PDB entry 5L2W | X-ray diffraction, 2.80 A resolution | chains A and B

# Chain A
Protein: Cyclin-dependent kinase 2
Source organism: Homo sapiens
Notes: EC 2.7.11.22
UniProt: P24941 (CDK2_HUMAN); residue numbers follow UniProt; this construct covers 1-298
Chain sequence (299 residues; numbered 0 to 298; the number before each row is that of its first residue; numbering starts at 0):
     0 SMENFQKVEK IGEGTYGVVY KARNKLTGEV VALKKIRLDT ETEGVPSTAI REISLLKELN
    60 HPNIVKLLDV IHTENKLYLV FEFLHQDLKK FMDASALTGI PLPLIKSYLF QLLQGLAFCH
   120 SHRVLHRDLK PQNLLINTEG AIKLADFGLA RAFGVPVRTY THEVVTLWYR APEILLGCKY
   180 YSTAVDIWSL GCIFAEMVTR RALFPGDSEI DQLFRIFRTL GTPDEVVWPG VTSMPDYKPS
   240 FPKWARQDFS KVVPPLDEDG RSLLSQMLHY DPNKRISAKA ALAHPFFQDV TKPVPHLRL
Unresolved in the structure: 298
Differences from the reference sequence: expression tag (0)
Modified positions: T160 (phosphothreonine; TPO)
UniProt features mapped onto this chain:
  - active site: D127 (Proton acceptor)
  - binding site (ATP): I10 to V18, K33, E81 to L83, D86, K129 to N132, D145
  - binding site (Mg(2+)): N132, D145
  - site (CDK7 binding): K9, K88, K89, L166
  - modified residue: M1 (N-acetylmethionine), K6 (N6-acetyllysine), T14 (Phosphothreonine), Y15 (Phosphotyrosine), Y19 (Phosphotyrosine), T160 (Phosphothreonine)
  - natural variant: P45 (P45L: In a glioblastoma multiforme sample)
  - mutagenesis: K9 (K9F: Reduced phosphorylation by CAK), T14 (T14A: 2-fold increase in activity), Y15 (Y15F: 2-fold increase in activity), K88 to K89 (Reduced phosphorylation by CAK), T160 (T160A: Abolishes activity), L166 (L166R: Reduced phosphorylation by CAK and reduced kinase activity)
Residues lining bound ligands: dinaciclib (1QK; 3-[({3-ethyl-5-[(2S)-2-(2-hydroxyethyl)piperidin-1-yl]pyrazolo[1,5-a]pyrimidin-7-yl}amino)methyl]-1-hydroxypyridinium): E8, I10, G11, E12, G13, V18, A31, V64, F80, E81, F82, L83, H84, Q85, D86, K89, Q131, N132, L134, A144, D145
Reported in the primary citation:
  - contacts within the chain: K33-E51
  - binding site for dinaciclib: E81 to L83
  - specificity-determining residues: H84, Q85 (proposed by the authors, not directly observed)

# Chain B
Protein: G1/S-specific cyclin-E1
Source organism: Homo sapiens
UniProt: P24864 (CCNE1_HUMAN), isoform P24864-3; residues 81-363 here = UniProt positions 81-363
Chain sequence (307 residues; each row starts with the number of its first residue):
    57 MASHHHHHHD YDGATTENLY FQGSIIAPSR GSPLPVLSWA NREEVWKIML NKEKTYLRDQ
   117 HFLEQHPLLQ PKMRAILLDW LMEVCEVYKL HRETFYLAQD FFDRYMATQE NVVKTLLQLI
   177 GISSLFIAAK LEEIYPPKLH QFAYVTDGAC SGDEILTMEL MIMKALKWRL SPLTIVSWLN
   237 VYMQVAYLND LHEVLLPQYP QQIFIQIAEL LDLCVLDVDC LEFPYGILAA SALYHFSSSE
   297 LMQKVSGYQW CDIENCVKWM VPFAMVIRET GSSKLKHFRG VADEDAHNIQ THRDSLDLLD
   357 KARAKKA
Unresolved in the structure: 57-87, 358-363
Differences from the reference sequence: initiating methionine (57); expression tag (58-80)

# Interface between chain A and chain B
Contacting residue pairs (72; chain A residue first):
  T41(A) - L195(B)
  E42(A) - F182(B)
  E42(A) - K186(B)  hydrogen bond (backbone-side chain)
  E42(A) - P193(B)
  E42(A) - K194(B)
  E42(A) - L195(B)  hydrogen bond (side chain-backbone)
  E42(A) - L212(B)
  G43(A) - L212(B)
  V44(A) - K186(B)  hydrogen bond (backbone-side chain)
  V44(A) - E215(B)  hydrogen bond (backbone-side chain)
  V44(A) - L216(B)  hydrophobic
  V44(A) - M219(B)  hydrophobic
  S46(A) - K186(B)
  I49(A) - K186(B)
  I49(A) - L187(B)  hydrophobic
  I49(A) - M219(B)  hydrophobic
  I49(A) - L226(B)  hydrophobic
  R50(A) - K186(B)
  R50(A) - L187(B)  hydrogen bond (side chain-backbone)
  R50(A) - E189(B)
  I52(A) - W224(B)  hydrophobic
  S53(A) - W224(B)
  S53(A) - L226(B)
  S53(A) - S227(B)
  K56(A) - K223(B)
  K56(A) - R225(B)
  E57(A) - K108(B)  salt bridge
  E57(A) - Y112(B)  hydrogen bond
  E57(A) - S227(B)
  V69(A) - W224(B)  hydrophobic
  H71(A) - K220(B)  hydrogen bond
  L76(A) - W224(B)  hydrophobic
  H119(A) - W95(B)
  S120(A) - A96(B)
  S120(A) - E100(B)
  S120(A) - V101(B)
  S120(A) - I104(B)
  H121(A) - I104(B)
  R122(A) - M105(B)
  R122(A) - L229(B)
  R150(A) - E188(B)  salt bridge
  F152(A) - L251(B)  hydrophobic
  G153(A) - L251(B)
  V154(A) - L90(B)  hydrophobic
  V154(A) - N236(B)
  V154(A) - V237(B)  hydrogen bond (backbone-backbone)
  V154(A) - V250(B)
  P155(A) - N236(B)
  P155(A) - Q240(B)
  P155(A) - V250(B)
  P155(A) - L251(B)
  P155(A) - P253(B)  hydrophobic
  P155(A) - Y255(B)  hydrophobic
  V156(A) - L251(B)  hydrogen bond (backbone-backbone)
  V156(A) - P253(B)
  R157(A) - H147(B)
  R157(A) - E188(B)  salt bridge
  R157(A) - D341(B)
  T160(A) - I190(B)
  E162(A) - Y191(B)  hydrogen bond
  K178(A) - E340(B)
  Y179(A) - P253(B)
  S181(A) - L251(B)
  T182(A) - W95(B)
  N272(A) - E249(B)
  N272(A) - L252(B)
  S276(A) - S94(B)  hydrogen bond (side chain-backbone)
  S276(A) - W95(B)
  K278(A) - W95(B)
  K278(A) - A96(B)
  K278(A) - N97(B)
  K278(A) - E100(B)  salt bridge
Also at the interface, not in a pair above, chain A (39 interface residues in all): E40, L54, E73, T158, Y159
Also at the interface, not in a pair above, chain B (46 interface residues in all): I183, N344

# Summary
39 residues of chain A and 46 residues of chain B are in contact; the contacts include 11 hydrogen bonds and 4
salt bridges. Polar pairs include E57(A)-K108(B), R150(A)-E188(B) and R157(A)-E188(B). Ligands of chain A:
dinaciclib. The paper reports a binding site for dinaciclib at E81(A); specificity determinants H84(A) and
Q85(A).
Here chain A is Cyclin-dependent kinase 2 and chain B is G1/S-specific cyclin-E1, both from Homo sapiens.
Entry 5L2W (The X-ray co-crystal structure of human CDK2/CyclinE and Dinaciclib) was determined by X-ray
diffraction (same publication as 5L2I, 5L2S and 5L2T).
